PDB entry 7HOK | X-ray diffraction, 1.55 A resolution | chains A and B

# Chain A
Name: Serine protease subunit NS2B
Organism: Zika virus
UniProt: Q32ZE1 (POLG_ZIKV); residues 46-89 here correspond to UniProt positions 1414-1457 (UniProt number = residue number + 1368)
Sequence (46 residues; each row starts with the number of its first residue):
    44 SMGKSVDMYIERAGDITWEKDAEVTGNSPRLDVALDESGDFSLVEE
Disordered / not traced: 44-49, 89
Sequence notes: expression tag (44-45)

# Chain B
Name: Serine protease NS3
Organism: Zika virus
Notes: EC 3.4.21.91, 3.6.1.15, 3.6.4.13
UniProt: Q32ZE1 (POLG_ZIKV); residues 11-177 here correspond to UniProt positions 1509-1675 (UniProt number = residue number + 1498)
Sequence (168 residues; numbered 10 to 177; the number before each row is that of its first residue):
    10 MKEVKKGETTDGVYRVMTRRLLGSTQVGVGVMQEGVFHTMWHVTKGAALR
    60 SGEGRLDPYWGDVKQDLVSYCGPWKLDAAWDGLSEVQLLAVPPGERAKNI
   110 QTLPGIFKTKDGDIGAVALDYPAGTSGSPILDKCGRVIGLYGNGVVIKNG
   160 SYVSAITQGKREEETPVE
Disordered / not traced: 10-15, 172-177
Sequence notes: initiating methionine (10); conflict Lys-107 (Arg1605 in Q32ZE1)
Swiss-Prot annotation at these positions:
  - active site (Charge relay system): His-51, Asp-75, Ser-135
Ligand contacts: Z1272480091 (O2J; (2R)-2-(methoxymethyl)-4-(pyridin-2-yl)morpholine): Tyr-130, Pro-131, Ala-132, Ser-135, Tyr-150, Gly-151, Val-155, Gly-159, Tyr-161

# Interface between chain A and chain B
Residue-residue contacts (100; chain A residue first):
  Asp-50(A) / Thr-27(B)
  Asp-50(A) / Arg-28(B)
  Asp-50(A) / Arg-29(B)
  Asp-50(A) / Ala-57(B)
  Met-51(A) / Met-26(B)
  Met-51(A) / Val-52(B)
  Met-51(A) / Thr-53(B)
  Met-51(A) / Leu-58(B)
  Met-51(A) / Arg-59(B)  hydrogen bond (backbone-backbone)
  Tyr-52(A) / Arg-24(B)
  Tyr-52(A) / Val-25(B)
  Tyr-52(A) / Met-26(B)  hydrogen bond (backbone-backbone)
  Tyr-52(A) / Arg-28(B)  hydrogen bond
  Tyr-52(A) / Ser-33(B)  hydrogen bond
  Tyr-52(A) / Arg-59(B)
  Ile-53(A) / Tyr-23(B)  hydrophobic
  Ile-53(A) / Arg-24(B)
  Ile-53(A) / Met-41(B)  hydrophobic
  Ile-53(A) / Phe-46(B)  hydrophobic
  Ile-53(A) / Arg-59(B)  hydrogen bond (backbone-backbone)
  Ile-53(A) / Ser-60(B)
  Ile-53(A) / Leu-65(B)  hydrophobic
  Glu-54(A) / Tyr-23(B)
  Glu-54(A) / Arg-24(B)  hydrogen bond (backbone-backbone)
  Glu-54(A) / Met-26(B)
  Arg-55(A) / Glu-17(B)
  Arg-55(A) / Thr-19(B)
  Arg-55(A) / Asp-20(B)  hydrogen bond (side chain-backbone)
  Arg-55(A) / Val-22(B)
  Arg-55(A) / Tyr-23(B)
  Ala-56(A) / Val-22(B)  hydrogen bond (backbone-backbone)
  Ala-56(A) / Val-100(B)  hydrophobic
  Ala-56(A) / Ala-106(B)
  Gly-57(A) / Gly-21(B)
  Gly-57(A) / Val-22(B)  hydrogen bond (backbone-backbone)
  Asp-58(A) / Leu-98(B)
  Ile-59(A) / Gly-21(B)
  Ile-59(A) / Val-22(B)
  Ile-59(A) / Val-40(B)  hydrophobic
  Ile-59(A) / Leu-98(B)  hydrophobic
  Ile-59(A) / Leu-140(B)  hydrophobic
  Ile-59(A) / Gly-144(B)
  Ile-59(A) / Val-146(B)  hydrophobic
  Thr-60(A) / Asn-108(B)  hydrogen bond (backbone-side chain)
  Thr-60(A) / Leu-140(B)
  Trp-61(A) / Glu-94(B)
  Trp-61(A) / Val-95(B)
  Trp-61(A) / Gln-96(B)
  Trp-61(A) / Gln-110(B)
  Trp-61(A) / Leu-140(B)
  Trp-61(A) / Asp-141(B)
  Trp-61(A) / Lys-142(B)
  Glu-62(A) / Gln-96(B)  hydrogen bond (backbone-side chain)
  Glu-62(A) / Asn-108(B)
  Ala-65(A) / Gln-96(B)
  Ala-65(A) / Asn-108(B)
  Glu-66(A) / Ile-109(B)
  Glu-66(A) / Gln-110(B)  hydrogen bond (backbone-backbone)
  Val-67(A) / Glu-94(B)
  Val-67(A) / Gln-110(B)
  Thr-68(A) / Ile-109(B)
  Thr-68(A) / Gln-110(B)  hydrogen bond (backbone-backbone)
  Thr-68(A) / Thr-111(B)  hydrogen bond (backbone-side chain)
  Thr-68(A) / Leu-128(B)
  Gly-69(A) / Thr-111(B)  hydrogen bond (backbone-side chain)
  Gly-69(A) / Ala-127(B)
  Asn-70(A) / Leu-112(B)
  Asn-70(A) / Ala-127(B)
  Ser-71(A) / Leu-112(B)  hydrogen bond (side chain-backbone)
  Ser-71(A) / Pro-113(B)
  Ser-71(A) / Gly-114(B)
  Pro-72(A) / Gly-114(B)
  Pro-72(A) / Ile-115(B)  hydrogen bond (backbone-backbone)
  Pro-72(A) / Val-162(B)  hydrophobic
  Arg-73(A) / Ile-115(B)
  Arg-73(A) / Lys-117(B)
  Leu-74(A) / Ile-115(B)  hydrogen bond (backbone-backbone)
  Leu-74(A) / Phe-116(B)
  Leu-74(A) / Lys-117(B)  hydrogen bond (backbone-backbone)
  Leu-74(A) / Ile-156(B)  hydrophobic
  Asp-75(A) / Lys-117(B)
  Val-76(A) / Phe-116(B)  hydrophobic
  Val-76(A) / Lys-117(B)  hydrogen bond (backbone-backbone)
  Val-76(A) / Thr-118(B)
  Leu-78(A) / Lys-73(B)
  Asp-79(A) / Lys-73(B)
  Glu-80(A) / Lys-73(B)
  Ser-81(A) / Val-72(B)
  Gly-82(A) / Val-72(B)
  Gly-82(A) / Lys-73(B)
  Gly-82(A) / Asn-152(B)  hydrogen bond (backbone-side chain)
  Phe-84(A) / Phe-116(B)  hydrophobic
  Phe-84(A) / Ile-123(B)  hydrophobic
  Phe-84(A) / Asn-152(B)
  Phe-84(A) / Gly-153(B)
  Phe-84(A) / Val-154(B)
  Phe-84(A) / Ala-164(B)  hydrophobic
  Ser-85(A) / Val-154(B)
  Leu-86(A) / Val-154(B)  hydrophobic
  Leu-86(A) / Ile-156(B)  hydrophobic
Other interface residues (no listed pair), chain B (59 interface residues in all): Val-36, Pro-138, Val-155

# In short
Chain A and chain B form an interface of 33 and 59 residues respectively, with 21 hydrogen bonds. Among the
polar pairs are Tyr-52(A)/Arg-28(B), Tyr-52(A)/Ser-33(B) and Arg-55(A)/Asp-20(B). Chain B binds Z1272480091.
From UniProt: 3 active-site residues on chain B.
Here chain A is Serine protease subunit NS2B and chain B is Serine protease NS3, both from Zika virus. Entry
7HOK (PanDDA analysis group deposition -- Crystal Structure of ZIKV NS2B-NS3 protease in complex with
Z1272480091) was determined by X-ray diffraction.
